PDB entry 8X99 | electron microscopy, 3.38 A resolution | chains A and C of the 3 polymer chains in the assembly

# Chain A
Name: Capsid protein VP1
Organism: Coxsackievirus A16
Reference sequence: A0A2S1BJ89 (A0A2S1BJ89_9ENTO); residues 1-297 here correspond to UniProt positions 566-862 (UniProt number = residue number + 565)
Amino-acid sequence (297 residues; numbered 1 to 297; the number before each row is that of its first residue):
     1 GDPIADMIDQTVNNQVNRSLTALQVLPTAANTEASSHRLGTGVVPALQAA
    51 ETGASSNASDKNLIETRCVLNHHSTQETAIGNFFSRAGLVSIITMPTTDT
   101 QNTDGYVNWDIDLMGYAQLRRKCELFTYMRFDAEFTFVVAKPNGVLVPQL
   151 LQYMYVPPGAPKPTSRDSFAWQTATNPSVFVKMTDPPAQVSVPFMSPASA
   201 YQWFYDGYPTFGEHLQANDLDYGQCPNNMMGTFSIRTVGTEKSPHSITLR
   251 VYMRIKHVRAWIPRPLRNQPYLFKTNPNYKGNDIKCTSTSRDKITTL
Disordered / not traced: 1-61, 97-103, 209-228, 297

# Chain C
Name: Capsid protein VP3
Organism: Coxsackievirus A16
Reference sequence: A0A2S1BJ89 (A0A2S1BJ89_9ENTO); residues 1-242 here correspond to UniProt positions 324-565 (UniProt number = residue number + 323)
Amino-acid sequence (242 residues; row label = number of the first residue in the row):
     1 GIPTELKPGTNQFLTTDDGVSAPILPGFHPTPPIHIPGEVHNLLEICRVE
    51 TILEVNNLKTNETTPMQRLCFPVSVQSKTGELCAAFRADPGRDGPWQSTI
   101 LGQLCRYYTQWSGSLEVTFMFAGSFMATGKMLIAYTPPGGNVPADRITAM
   151 LGTHVIWDFGLQSSVTLVVPWISNTHYRAHARAGYFDYYTTGIITIWYQT
   201 NYVVPIGAPTTAYIVALAAAQDNFTMKLCKDTEDIEQTANIQ
Disordered / not traced: 1-2, 18-20, 178-184, 233-242

# How chain A and chain C interact
Contacting residue pairs - 104 pairs, chain A then chain C:
  Asn62(A) - Tyr185(C)
  Asn62(A) - Phe186(C)
  Leu63(A) - Asp187(C)
  Leu63(A) - Tyr189(C)  hydrophobic
  Ile64(A) - Asp187(C)  hydrogen bond (backbone-backbone)
  Ile64(A) - Tyr188(C)  hydrophobic
  Ile64(A) - Tyr189(C)  hydrogen bond (backbone-backbone)
  Glu65(A) - Tyr189(C)
  Glu65(A) - Thr190(C)
  Thr66(A) - Tyr188(C)
  Arg67(A) - Tyr188(C)
  Cys68(A) - Thr190(C)
  Val69(A) - Trp171(C)  hydrogen bond (backbone-side chain)
  Val69(A) - Ser173(C)  hydrogen bond (backbone-side chain)
  Val69(A) - Thr175(C)
  Asn71(A) - Ser112(C)
  His73(A) - Ser112(C)  hydrogen bond
  His73(A) - Thr225(C)
  His73(A) - Met226(C)
  Ser74(A) - Thr225(C)
  Thr75(A) - Asn42(C)  hydrogen bond (backbone-side chain)
  Thr75(A) - Thr225(C)
  Glu77(A) - Tyr108(C)
  Thr78(A) - Asn42(C)  hydrogen bond
  Thr78(A) - Leu43(C)  hydrogen bond (backbone-backbone)
  Thr78(A) - Leu44(C)
  Thr78(A) - Tyr108(C)
  Thr78(A) - Met226(C)
  Ala79(A) - Asn42(C)
  Ile80(A) - His41(C)
  Phe83(A) - Leu43(C)  hydrophobic
  Phe83(A) - Tyr108(C)
  Ala87(A) - Thr15(C)
  Gln118(A) - Asp231(C)
  Arg121(A) - Gln103(C)  hydrogen bond
  Arg121(A) - Tyr107(C)  hydrogen bond
  Lys122(A) - Tyr107(C)
  Phe126(A) - Val40(C)  hydrophobic
  Arg130(A) - Thr31(C)  hydrogen bond (side chain-backbone)
  Arg130(A) - Pro32(C)
  Arg130(A) - Pro33(C)
  Thr136(A) - Phe13(C)
  Val138(A) - Phe13(C)  hydrophobic
  Pro177(A) - Ile24(C)  hydrophobic
  Pro187(A) - Phe13(C)  hydrophobic
  Gln189(A) - Ser21(C)  hydrogen bond
  Val190(A) - Ile24(C)  hydrophobic
  Ser191(A) - Ala22(C)  hydrogen bond (backbone-backbone)
  Ser191(A) - Pro23(C)
  Ser191(A) - Ile24(C)  hydrogen bond (backbone-backbone)
  Phe194(A) - Phe28(C)
  Phe194(A) - Pro30(C)
  Met195(A) - Leu25(C)  hydrophobic
  Ser196(A) - Thr31(C)  hydrogen bond (backbone-side chain)
  Pro197(A) - Thr31(C)  hydrogen bond (backbone-side chain)
  Ala198(A) - Thr31(C)
  Ser199(A) - Pro32(C)
  Ser199(A) - Ile34(C)
  Arg254(A) - Asp17(C)  hydrogen bond (side chain-backbone)
  Arg259(A) - Glu39(C)  salt bridge
  Ala260(A) - Glu39(C)
  Ala260(A) - Val40(C)  hydrogen bond (backbone-backbone)
  Trp261(A) - Ile36(C)  hydrogen bond (side chain-backbone)
  Trp261(A) - Gly38(C)
  Trp261(A) - Glu39(C)  hydrogen bond
  Ile262(A) - Pro37(C)
  Ile262(A) - Gly38(C)  hydrogen bond (backbone-backbone)
  Pro263(A) - Val40(C)
  Pro263(A) - Ile46(C)  hydrophobic
  Leu266(A) - Ile100(C)  hydrophobic
  Leu266(A) - Gln103(C)
  Cys286(A) - Glu62(C)
  Cys286(A) - Arg68(C)
  Thr287(A) - Gln97(C)
  Thr287(A) - Ser98(C)
  Thr287(A) - Gln103(C)
  Ser288(A) - Glu54(C)  hydrogen bond
  Ser288(A) - Arg68(C)  hydrogen bond
  Ser288(A) - Gly94(C)
  Ser288(A) - Gln97(C)
  Thr289(A) - Asn57(C)
  Thr289(A) - Arg68(C)
  Thr289(A) - Asp93(C)
  Thr289(A) - Gly94(C)
  Thr289(A) - Gln97(C)  hydrogen bond (backbone-side chain)
  Ser290(A) - Asn57(C)  hydrogen bond (side chain-backbone)
  Ser290(A) - Leu58(C)  hydrogen bond (side chain-backbone)
  Ser290(A) - Lys59(C)  hydrogen bond (side chain-backbone)
  Ser290(A) - Glu62(C)
  Ser290(A) - Arg68(C)
  Arg291(A) - Val55(C)
  Arg291(A) - Asn57(C)  hydrogen bond (backbone-backbone)
  Arg291(A) - Leu58(C)
  Arg291(A) - Lys59(C)  hydrogen bond (backbone-backbone)
  Arg291(A) - Ala85(C)  hydrogen bond (side chain-backbone)
  Asp292(A) - Leu58(C)
  Lys293(A) - Leu58(C)
  Ile294(A) - Leu58(C)
  Ile294(A) - Phe71(C)  hydrophobic
  Ile294(A) - Cys83(C)
  Ile294(A) - Ala84(C)  hydrophobic
  Ile294(A) - Ala85(C)
  Thr295(A) - Leu82(C)
  Thr295(A) - Ala85(C)
Interface residues without a listed pair, chain A (64 interface residues in all): Leu70, His72, Asn82, Leu125, Tyr128, Tyr155, Pro186, Val192, Pro193, Tyr252, Ile284
Interface residues without a listed pair, chain C (66 interface residues in all): Asn11, Asn56, Pro65, Phe86, Pro95, Trp111, Asn174, Lys227, Cys229

# Overview
64 residues of chain A face 66 of chain C across their interface, with 30 hydrogen bonds and 1 salt bridge.
Polar pairs include Arg259(A)-Glu39(C), Val69(A)-Trp171(C) and Val69(A)-Ser173(C).
Here chain A is Capsid protein VP1 and chain C is Capsid protein VP3, both from Coxsackievirus A16. Entry 8X99
(Cryo-EM structure of coxsackievirus A16 A-particle in complex with Fab h1A6.2) was determined by electron
microscopy (same publication as 8X95, 8X96, 8X97, 8X98, 8X9A, 8X9B, 8YTB and 8YTJ).
